Entry 6GC3 (solution NMR); this record covers chains A and B.

== Chain A ==
Molecule: Protein NRD1
Organism: Saccharomyces cerevisiae S288C
Reference sequence: P53617 (NRD1_YEAST); residues 1-153 here = UniProt positions 1-153
Amino-acid sequence (161 residues; numbered 1 to 161; the number before each row is that of its first residue):
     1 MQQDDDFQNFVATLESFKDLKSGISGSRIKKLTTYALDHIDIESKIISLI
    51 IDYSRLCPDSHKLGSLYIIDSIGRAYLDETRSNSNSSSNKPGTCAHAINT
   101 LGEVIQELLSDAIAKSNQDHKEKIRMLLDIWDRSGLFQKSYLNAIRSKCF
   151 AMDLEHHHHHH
Disordered / not traced: 160-161
Differences from the reference sequence: expression tag (154-161)

== Chain B ==
Molecule: Helicase SEN1
Notes: EC 3.6.4.-
Reference sequence: Q00416 (SEN1_YEAST); residues 2052-2063 here = UniProt positions 2052-2063
Amino-acid sequence (12 residues; row label = number of the first residue in the row):
  2052 DDDEDDYTPSIS

== Chain A / chain B interface ==
Contacting residue pairs (31):
  L20(A) with D2052(B); D2053(B)
  K21(A) with D2052(B)
  S22(A) with D2052(B); D2056(B)
  I24(A) with D2056(B); D2057(B); Y2058(B)
  S25(A) with D2054(B); E2055(B)
  G26(A) with D2054(B); E2055(B); Y2058(B)
  S27(A) with D2054(B); E2055(B)
  R28(A) with D2053(B); D2054(B)
  K30(A) with E2055(B); Y2058(B)
  Y67(A) with D2057(B); Y2058(B)
  D70(A) with P2060(B)
  S71(A) with Y2058(B)
  R74(A) with P2060(B)
  K123(A) with D2057(B)
  M126(A) with P2060(B)
  L127(A) with P2060(B)
  I130(A) with P2060(B); I2062(B)
  R133(A) with I2062(B); S2063(B)
Other interface residues (no listed pair), chain A (19 interface residues in all): D19
Other interface residues (no listed pair), chain B (11 interface residues in all): S2061

== Overview ==
The interface between chain A and chain B involves 19 residues on one side and 11 on the other.
Chain A is Protein NRD1 (Saccharomyces cerevisiae S288C) and chain B is Helicase SEN1; the structure,
Structure of Nrd1 CID - Sen1 NIM complex, was determined by solution NMR.
